3QL0 - chain A; structure by X-ray diffraction, 1.60 A resolution.

Chain A:
Name: Dihydrofolate reductase
From: Escherichia coli
Notes: EC 1.5.1.3
Reference sequence: Q1RGF0 (Q1RGF0_ECOUT); residues 1-159 here correspond to UniProt positions 46-204 (UniProt number = residue number + 45)
Chain sequence (160 residues; row label = number of the first residue in the row):
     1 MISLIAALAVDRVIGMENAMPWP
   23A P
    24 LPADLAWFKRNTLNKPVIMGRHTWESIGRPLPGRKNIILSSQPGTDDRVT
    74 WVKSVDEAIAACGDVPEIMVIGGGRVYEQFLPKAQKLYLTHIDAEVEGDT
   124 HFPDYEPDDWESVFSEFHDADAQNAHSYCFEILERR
Differences from the reference sequence: engineered mutation Pro-23 (Asn68 in Q1RGF0), Ala-148 (Ser193 in Q1RGF0); insertion (23A)
Metal / ion sites: Na+ site 1 near Asp-87 (its only coordinating residue here); Na+ site 2 near Ser-135 (its only coordinating residue here)
Residues lining bound ligands:
  - folic acid (FOL): Ile-5, Ala-6, Ala-7, Met-20, Asp-27, Leu-28, Ala-29, Trp-30, Phe-31, Lys-32, Thr-46, Ile-50, Leu-54, Pro-55, Arg-57, Ile-94, Tyr-100, Thr-113
  - NADP (NAP; NADP nicotinamide-adenine-dinucleotide phosphate): Ala-6, Ala-7, Ile-14, Gly-15, Met-16, Asn-18, Ala-19, Met-20, Trp-22, Gly-43, Arg-44, His-45, Thr-46, Ser-49, Leu-62, Ser-63, Ser-64, Gln-65, Lys-76, Ser-77, Val-78, Ile-94, Gly-95, Gly-96, Gly-97, Arg-98, Val-99, Tyr-100, Gln-102, Thr-123
What the authors report for this chain:
  - mutagenesis - N23P/S148A (14 s-1), N23P (14 +/- 1 s-1): decreased catalytic activity
  - conformationally variable residues: Met-20

Overview:
Chain A binds folic acid and NADP. From the paper: N23P/S148A and N23P reduce catalytic activity;
conformational variability at Met-20.
Chain A is Dihydrofolate reductase (Escherichia coli); the structure, Crystal structure of N23PP/S148A mutant
of E. coli dihydrofolate reductase, was determined by X-ray diffraction, deposited together with 3QL3.
